5WNP - chains A and J of the 23 polymer chains in the assembly; structure by X-ray diffraction, 3.30 A resolution.

[Chain A]
Molecule: 16S Ribosomal RNA rRNA
From: Thermus thermophilus (strain HB8 / ATCC 27634 / DSM 579)
Sequence (1522 nucleotides; each row starts with the number of its first residue; note: 42 numbers in that range are skipped by the numbering (no residue carries them; nothing is unmodelled there); a row labelled like 190A-190L holds insertion residues (190A, then the next letters in order); numbering starts at 0):
     0 UUUGUUGGAGAGUUUGAUCCUGGCUCAGGGUGAACGCUGGCGGCGUGCCU
    50 AAGACAUGCAAGUCGUGCGGG
    73 CCGCGGGGUUUU
    88 ACUCCG
    95 UGGUC
   101 AGCGGCGGACGGGUGAGUAACGCGUGGGU
  129A G
   130 ACCUACCCGGAAGAGGGGGACAACCCGGGGAAACUCGGGCUAAUCCCCCA
   180 UGUGGACCCGC
190A-190L CCCUUGGGGUGU
   191 GUCCAAAGGGCUUU
   216 GCCCGCUUCCGGAUGGGCCCGCGUCCCAUCAGCUAGUUGGUGGGGUAAUG
   266 GCCCACCAAGGCGACGACGGGUAGCCGGUCUGAGAGGAUGGCCGGCCACA
   316 GGGGCACUGAGACACGGGCCCCACUCCUACGGGAGGCAGCAGUUAGGAAU
   366 CUUCCGCAAUGGGCGCAAGCCUGACGGAGCGACGCCGCUUGGAGGAAGAA
   416 GCCCUUCGGGGUGUAAACUCCUGAA
   442 CCCGGGACGAAACCCCCGACGA
   474 GGGGACUGACGGUACCGGG
   494 GUAAUAGCGCCGGCCAACUCCGUGCCAGCAGCCGCGGUAAUACGGAGGGC
   544 GCGAGCGUUACCCGGAUUCACUGGGCGUAAAGGGCGUGUAGGCGGCCUGG
   594 GGCGUCCCAUGUGAAAGACCACGGCUCAACCGUGGGGGAGCGUGGGAUAC
   644 GCUCAGGCUAGACGGUGGGAGAGGGUGGUGGAAUUCCCGGAGUAGCGGUG
   694 AAAUGCGCAGAUACCGGGAGGAACGCCGAUGGCGAAGGCAGCCACCUGGU
   744 CCACCCGUGACGCUGAGGCGCGAAAGCGUGGGGAGCAAACCGGAUUAGAU
   794 ACCCGGGUAGUCCACGCCCUAAACGAUGCGCGCUAGGUCUCUGGGUCU
   848 CCUGGGGGCCGAAGCUAACGCGUUAAGCGCGCCGCCUGGGGAGUACGGCC
   898 GCAAGGCUGAAACUCAAAGGAAUUGACGGGGGCCCGCACAAGCGGUGGAG
   948 CAUGUGGUUUAAUUCGAAGXAACGCGAAGAACCUUACCAGGCCUUGACAU
   998 GCUAGG
 1003A G
  1004 AACCCGGGUGAAAGCCUGGGGUGCCCC
1030A-1030D GCGA
  1031 GGGGAGCCCUAGCACAGGUGCUGCAUGGCCGUCGUCAGCUCGUGCCGUGA
  1081 GGUGUUGGGUUAAGUCCCGCAACGAGCGCAACCCCCGCCGUUAGUUGCCA
  1131 GCGGUUCGGCCGGGCACUCUAACGGGACUGCCCGCGAAA
  1171 GCGGGAGGAAGGAGGGGACGACGUCUGGUCAGCAUGGCCCUUACGGCCUG
  1221 GGCGACACACGUGCUACAAUGCCCACUACAAAGCGAUGCCACCCGGCAAC
  1271 GGGGAGCUAAUCGCAAAAAGGUGGGCCCAGUUCGGAUUGGGGUCUGCAAC
  1321 CCGACCCCAUGAAGCCGGAAUCGCUAGUAAUCGCGGAUCAG
 1361A C
  1362 CAUGCCGCGGUGAAUACGUUCCCGGGCCUUGUACACACXGCCXGUXACGC
  1412 CAUGGGAGCGGGCUCUACCCGAAGUCGCCGGG
  1446 AGCCUACGGG
  1459 CAGGCGCCGAGGGUAGGGCCCGUGACUGGGGCGAAGUCGUAACAAGGUAG
  1509 CUGUACCGGAAGGUGCGGCUGGAUCCACUCCUUUCU
Not modelled in the structure: 0-4, 1534-1538
Sequence notes: conflict C1534 (A132811 in 55771382), A1535 (C132812 in 55771382)
Modified positions: PSU (pseudouridine-5'-monophosphate) at position 516, 7MG (7N-methyl-8-hydroguanosine-5'-monophosphate) at position 527, M2G (N2-dimethylguanosine-5'-monophosphate) at position 966, 5MC (5-methylcytidine-5'-monophosphate) at position 967, 2MG (2N-methylguanosine-5'-monophosphate) at position 1207, 5MC (5-methylcytidine-5'-monophosphate) at position 1400, 4OC (4n,o2'-methylcytidine-5'-monophosphate) at position 1402, 5MC (5-methylcytidine-5'-monophosphate) at position 1404, 5MC (5-methylcytidine-5'-monophosphate) at position 1407, UR3 (3-methyluridine-5'-monophoshate) at position 1498, MA6 (6N-dimethyladenosine-5'-monophoshate) at position 1518, MA6 (6N-dimethyladenosine-5'-monophoshate) at position 1519, PSU (pseudouridine-5'-monophosphate) at position 1540, PSU (pseudouridine-5'-monophosphate) at position 1541
Metal / ion sites: Mg2+ site 1: U5, G6 (shared with 1 residue of chain D); K+ site 1 near U14 (its only coordinating residue here); Mg2+ site 2 near G15 (its only coordinating residue here); Mg2+ site 3 near G21 (its only coordinating residue here); Mg2+ site 4 near G28 (its only coordinating residue here); Mg2+ site 5 near G46 (its only coordinating residue here); Mg2+ site 6 near A53 (its only coordinating residue here); Mg2+ site 7 near G61 (its only coordinating residue here); Mg2+ site 8: G70, U98; Mg2+ site 9 near U81 (its only coordinating residue here); Mg2+ site 10 near U83 (its only coordinating residue here); Mg2+ site 11 near G107 (its only coordinating residue here); 14 more K+ sites not listed; 77 more Mg2+ sites not listed

[Chain J]
Protein: 30S ribosomal protein S10
From: Thermus thermophilus (strain HB8 / ATCC 27634 / DSM 579)
UniProtKB: Q5SHN7 (RS10_THET8); residues 3-101 here = UniProt positions 3-101
Amino-acid sequence (99 residues; row label = number of the first residue in the row):
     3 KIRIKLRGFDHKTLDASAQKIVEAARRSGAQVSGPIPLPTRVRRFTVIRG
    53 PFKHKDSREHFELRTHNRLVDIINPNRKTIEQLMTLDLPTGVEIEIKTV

[Chain A / chain J interface]
Contacting residue pairs (68):
  G963(A) with Phe54(J), sugar contact
  A964(A) with Phe54(J), sugar contact; Lys55(J), hydrogen bond to the sugar
  A969(A) with Lys55(J), salt bridge to the phosphate
  C972(A) with Lys55(J), sugar contact; Lys57(J), salt bridge to the phosphate
  G973(A) with Pro53(J), sugar contact; Lys55(J), sugar contact; Lys57(J), salt bridge to the phosphate
  A975(A) with Thr48(J), base contact; Arg60(J), base contact
  G1058(A) with Pro53(J), base contact
  C1059(A) with Arg51(J), hydrogen bond to the sugar; Gly52(J), sugar contact; Pro53(J), base contact
  C1060(A) with Arg51(J), sugar contact; Gly52(J), sugar contact; His56(J), hydrogen bond to the sugar
  G1061(A) with Arg51(J), phosphate contact; His56(J), hydrogen bond to the sugar; Ser59(J), phosphate contact
  A1123(A) with Ser35(J), hydrogen bond to the sugar; Gly36(J), sugar contact; Pro37(J), hydrogen bond to the sugar; Ile38(J), sugar contact; Pro39(J), base contact
  G1124(A) with Ser35(J), phosphate contact; Ile38(J), sugar contact
  U1125(A) with Arg5(J), hydrogen bond to the base; Ile38(J), phosphate contact; Asp73(J), base contact
  U1150(A) with Pro39(J), base contact; Leu40(J), sugar contact; Pro41(J), sugar contact
  A1151(A) with Pro39(J), sugar contact; Pro41(J), sugar contact; Thr42(J), sugar contact; Arg70(J), phosphate contact
  A1152(A) with His13(J), phosphate contact; Asp17(J), hydrogen bond to the sugar; His68(J), salt bridge to the phosphate; Arg70(J), salt bridge to the phosphate
  C1153(A) with His13(J), salt bridge to the phosphate
  C1189(A) with Arg51(J), salt bridge to the phosphate; Glu61(J), phosphate contact
  G1197(A) with His56(J), base contact
  G1198(A) with Phe54(J), sugar contact
  U1199(A) with Phe54(J), sugar contact
  G1202(A) with Pro53(J), base contact
  G1253(A) with Val44(J), phosphate contact; Arg46(J), salt bridge to the phosphate
  C1254(A) with Arg43(J), salt bridge to the phosphate; Val44(J), phosphate contact; Arg45(J), salt bridge to the phosphate
  G1255(A) with Arg43(J), base contact; Arg45(J), salt bridge to the phosphate
  U1278(A) with Lys99(J), base contact
  A1279(A) with Arg9(J), salt bridge to the phosphate; Arg43(J), hydrogen bond to the base
  A1280(A) with Lys7(J), phosphate contact; Leu40(J), sugar contact; Pro41(J), sugar contact
  U1281(A) with Lys7(J), hydrogen bond to the base
  C1366(A) with Arg60(J), hydrogen bond to the sugar
  C1367(A) with Thr48(J), hydrogen bond to the sugar; Arg60(J), sugar contact; His62(J), phosphate contact
  G1368(A) with His62(J), salt bridge to the phosphate
Other interface residues (no listed pair), chain A (34 interface residues in all): A1188, A1252
Other interface residues (no listed pair), chain J (35 interface residues in all): Arg28, Ile50

[Summary]
34 residues of chain A and 35 residues of chain J are in contact, with 12 hydrogen bonds and 13 salt bridges.
Polar pairs include U1125(A)-Arg5(J), A1279(A)-Arg43(J) and U1281(A)-Lys7(J). U5(A) and G6(A) coordinate Mg2+
site 1. G70(A) and U98(A) coordinate Mg2+ site 8.
Chain A is 16S Ribosomal RNA rRNA and chain J is 30S ribosomal protein S10, both from Thermus thermophilus
(strain HB8 / ATCC 27634 / DSM 579); the structure, Crystal Structure of 30S ribosomal subunit from Thermus
thermophilus, was determined by X-ray diffraction together with 5WNQ, 5WNR, 5WNS, 5WNT, 5WNU and 5WNV from the
same study.
